PDB entry 6UBF | X-ray diffraction, 4.60 A resolution (low resolution: residue-level contacts below are approximate; hydrogen-bond / salt-bridge calls are withheld) | chains A and Y of the 4 polymer chains in the assembly

# Chain A
Protein: DNA repair protein RAD4
From: Saccharomyces cerevisiae
UniProt: P14736 (RAD4_YEAST); residue numbers follow UniProt; this construct covers 101-596, 604-632
Sequence (531 residues; row label = number of the first residue in the row; note: 7 numbers in that range are skipped by the numbering (no residue carries them; nothing is unmodelled there)):
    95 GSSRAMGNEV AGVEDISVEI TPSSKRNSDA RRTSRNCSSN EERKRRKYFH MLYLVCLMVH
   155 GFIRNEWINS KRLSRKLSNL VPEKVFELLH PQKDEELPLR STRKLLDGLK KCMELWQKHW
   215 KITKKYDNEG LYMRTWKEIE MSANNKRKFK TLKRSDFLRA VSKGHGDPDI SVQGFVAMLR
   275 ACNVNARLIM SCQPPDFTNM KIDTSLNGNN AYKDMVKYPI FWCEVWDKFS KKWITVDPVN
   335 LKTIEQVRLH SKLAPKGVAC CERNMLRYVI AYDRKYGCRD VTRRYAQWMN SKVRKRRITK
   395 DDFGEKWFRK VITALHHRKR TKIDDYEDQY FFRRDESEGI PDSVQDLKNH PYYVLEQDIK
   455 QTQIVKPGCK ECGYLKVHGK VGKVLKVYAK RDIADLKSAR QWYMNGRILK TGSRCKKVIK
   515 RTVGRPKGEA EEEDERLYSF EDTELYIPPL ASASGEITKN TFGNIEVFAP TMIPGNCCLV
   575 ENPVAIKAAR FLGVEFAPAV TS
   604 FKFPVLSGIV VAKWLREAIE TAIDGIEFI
Unresolved in the structure: 95-125, 240-242, 505-511, 517-524, 604-606
Sequence notes: expression tag (95-100); conflict Thr115 (Lys in P14736), Cys131 (Val in P14736), Ser132 (Cys in P14736), Glu223 (Val in P14736), Arg427 (Gln in P14736)
UniProt features mapped onto this chain:
  - DNA-binding region: Asp250 to Phe269

# Chain Y
Molecule: 24-nt DNA strand
Sequence (24 nucleotides; each row starts with the number of its first residue):
     1 ATTGTAGCGG GGGATGTCGA GTCA
Unresolved in the structure: 10-11

# How chain A and chain Y interact
Pairs across the interface (17):
  Asn130(A) - DG19(Y)
  Asn130(A) - DA20(Y)
  Cys131(A) - DG19(Y)
  Thr292(A) - DC18(Y)
  Thr292(A) - DG19(Y)
  Asn293(A) - DG19(Y)
  Met294(A) - DC18(Y)
  Met294(A) - DG19(Y)
  Lys295(A) - DG19(Y)
  Lys295(A) - DA20(Y)
  Lys394(A) - DC18(Y)
  Asn443(A) - DT17(Y)
  Lys454(A) - DG16(Y)
  Gln455(A) - DA14(Y)
  Gln455(A) - DT15(Y)
  Thr516(A) - DG13(Y)
  Thr516(A) - DA14(Y)
Other interface residues (no listed pair), chain A (12 interface residues in all): Arg137

# In short
12 residues of chain A face 8 of chain Y across their interface.
Here chain A is DNA repair protein RAD4 (Saccharomyces cerevisiae) and chain Y is a 24-nt DNA strand. Entry
6UBF (Role of Beta-hairpin motifs in the DNA duplex opening by the Rad4/XPC nucleotide excision repair
complex) was determined by X-ray diffraction together with 4YIR from the same study.
